7SP9 - chains C and A of the 3 polymer chains in the assembly; structure by electron microscopy, 2.90 A resolution.

# Chain C
Molecule: Nanobody 881
Organism: Lama glama
Notes: antibody fragment or engineered binder
Chain sequence (137 residues; row label = number of the first residue in the row; note: 3 numbers in that range are skipped by the numbering (no residue carries them; nothing is unmodelled there); a row labelled like 60A-60D holds insertion residues (60A, then the next letters in order)):
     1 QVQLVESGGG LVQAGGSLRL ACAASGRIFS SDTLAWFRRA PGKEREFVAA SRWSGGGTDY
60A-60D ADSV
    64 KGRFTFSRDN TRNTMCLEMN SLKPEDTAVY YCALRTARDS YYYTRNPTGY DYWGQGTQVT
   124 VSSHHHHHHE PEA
Not modelled in the structure: 41, 60A-60D, 122-136
Disulfide bonds: Cys-22/Cys-95

# Chain A
Molecule: Hyaluronan synthase
Organism: Paramecium bursaria Chlorella virus CZ-2
UniProtKB: M1H2Q1 (M1H2Q1_9PHYC); residues 2-561 here = UniProt positions 2-561
Chain sequence (570 residues; numbered 0 to 569; the number before each row is that of its first residue; numbering starts at 0):
     0 MGTSWRTIVS ANLFAVGGAL LMLAPAIVGY VFQWNIGVSA VWGISVYGVF VLGFYIAQIV
    60 FSEFNRMRLS DWISLRPDNW NATRVAVIIA GYREDPFMFK KCLESVRDSE YGNVARLICV
   120 IDGDEEEDLK MAEIYKQVYN DNVKKPGVVL CESENKNGST IDSDVSKNIC ILQPHRGKRE
   180 SLYTGFQLAS MDPSVHAVVL IDSDTVLEKN AILEVVYPLS CDPNIKAVAG ECKIWNTDTI
   240 LSMLVSWRYF SAFNVERGAQ SLWKTVQCVG GPLGAYTIDI INEIKDPWIT QTFLGNKCTY
   300 GDNRRLTNEV LMRGKKIVYT PFAVGWSDSP TNVMRYIVQQ TRWSKSWCRE IWYTLGSAWK
   360 HGFSGIYLAF ECMYQIMYFF LVMYLFSYIA IKADIRAQTA TVLVSTLVTI IKSSYLALRA
   420 KNLKAFYFVL YTYVYFFCMI PARITAMFTM FDIAWGTRGG NAKMTIGARV WLWAKQFLIT
   480 YMWWAGVLAA GVYSIVDNWY FDWADIQYRF ALVGICSYLV FVSIVLVIYL IGKITTWNYT
   540 PLQKELIEER YLHNASENAP EVLEHHHHHH
Not modelled in the structure: 0-37, 452-469, 553-569
Sequence notes: initiating methionine (0); expression tag (1, 562-569); engineered mutation Asn-302 (Asp in M1H2Q1)
Small-molecule neighbours: N-acetylglucosamine (NAG; 2-acetamido-2-deoxy-beta-D-glucopyranose): Arg-256, Cys-267, Gly-270, Pro-271, Tyr-299, Asn-302, Arg-303, Trp-342
What the authors report for this chain:
  - binding site for N-acetylglucosamine: Arg-256, Cys-267, Pro-271, Tyr-299, Arg-303, Trp-342
  - conformationally variable residues (side-chain flip): Tyr-299
  - mutagenesis - E93A, D201A, R247A, R247K, R256K, C297A, D302N, D327A, W346L: abolished catalytic activity
  - mutagenesis - D94A (about 20%), Y248A (roughly 20%): decreased catalytic activity

# How chain C and chain A interact
Contacting residue pairs (26):
  Arg-27(C) / Glu-103(A)  salt bridge
  Arg-27(C) / Asp-107(A)  salt bridge
  Phe-29(C) / Glu-103(A)
  Phe-29(C) / Arg-106(A)
  Phe-29(C) / Asp-107(A)
  Ser-30(C) / Asp-107(A)  hydrogen bond (side chain-backbone)
  Ser-31(C) / Arg-106(A)
  Asp-32(C) / Arg-106(A)  salt bridge
  Ser-54(C) / Glu-109(A)  hydrogen bond (side chain-backbone)
  Thr-99(C) / Arg-106(A)  hydrogen bond
  Arg-101(C) / Arg-106(A)
  Arg-101(C) / Lys-135(A)  hydrogen bond (side chain-backbone)
  Arg-101(C) / Gln-136(A)  hydrogen bond (side chain-backbone)
  Arg-101(C) / Val-137(A)  hydrogen bond (side chain-backbone)
  Arg-101(C) / Tyr-138(A)  hydrogen bond (side chain-backbone)
  Arg-101(C) / Asn-139(A)
  Arg-101(C) / Asn-167(A)  hydrogen bond (backbone-side chain)
  Asp-102(C) / Asn-139(A)
  Asp-102(C) / Lys-166(A)
  Asp-102(C) / Asn-167(A)  hydrogen bond (backbone-backbone)
  Ser-103(C) / Ser-165(A)  hydrogen bond (side chain-backbone)
  Tyr-104(C) / Val-113(A)
  Tyr-104(C) / Ala-114(A)
  Tyr-104(C) / Tyr-138(A)  hydrogen bond
  Tyr-105(C) / Arg-83(A)
  Tyr-105(C) / Ser-165(A)
Other interface residues (no listed pair), chain C (14 interface residues in all): Arg-52, Ala-100
Other interface residues (no listed pair), chain A (17 interface residues in all): Gly-111, Arg-115

# In short
14 residues of chain C and 17 residues of chain A are in contact, with 11 hydrogen bonds and 3 salt bridges.
Polar contacts include Arg-27(C)/Glu-103(A), Arg-27(C)/Asp-107(A) and Asp-32(C)/Arg-106(A). From the paper: a
binding site for N-acetylglucosamine at Arg-256(A), Cys-267(A) and Pro-271(A) among others; E93A, D201A and
R247A of chain A, among others, abolish catalytic activity; 11 substitutions were tested in all.
Here chain C is Nanobody 881 (Lama glama) and chain A is Hyaluronan synthase (Paramecium bursaria Chlorella
virus CZ-2). Entry 7SP9 (Chlorella virus Hyaluronan Synthase in the GlcNAc-primed channel-closed state) was
determined by electron microscopy (same publication as 7SP6, 7SP7, 7SP8 and 7SPA).
